1OUZ - chains A and B of the 5 polymer chains in the assembly; structure by X-ray diffraction, 2.41 A resolution.

[Chain A]
Name: Integration Host Factor Alpha-subunit
From: Escherichia coli
UniProtKB: P0A6X7 (IHFA_ECOLI); numbering as in UniProt (aligned over 1-99)
Sequence (99 residues; each row starts with the number of its first residue):
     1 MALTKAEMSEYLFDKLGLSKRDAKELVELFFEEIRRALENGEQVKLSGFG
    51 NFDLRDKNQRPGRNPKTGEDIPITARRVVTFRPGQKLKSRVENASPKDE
Disordered / not traced: 1, 98-99

[Chain B]
Name: Integration Host Factor Beta-subunit
From: Escherichia coli
UniProtKB: P0A6Y1 (IHFB_ECOLI); residue numbers follow UniProt; this construct covers 1-94
Sequence (94 residues; each row starts with the number of its first residue):
     1 MTKSELIERLATQQSHIPAKTVEDAVKEMLEHMASTLAQGERIAIRGFGS
    51 FSLHYRAPRTGRNPKTGDKVELEGKYVPHFKPGKELRDRANIYG
Differences from the reference sequence: engineered mutation Ala-44 (Glu in P0A6Y1)

[Interface between chain A and chain B]
Contacting residue pairs (95):
  Ala-2(A) with Glu-41(B); Arg-42(B)
  Leu-3(A) with His-32(B); Met-33(B), hydrophobic; Thr-36(B); Glu-41(B), hydrogen bond (backbone-side chain); Arg-42(B), hydrogen bond (backbone-backbone); Ile-43(B); Ala-44(B), hydrogen bond (backbone-backbone)
  Thr-4(A) with Ala-44(B)
  Glu-7(A) with His-32(B)
  Met-8(A) with Met-29(B), hydrophobic; His-32(B)
  Tyr-11(A) with Glu-28(B); His-32(B)
  Leu-12(A) with Ala-25(B), hydrophobic; Glu-28(B); Met-29(B), hydrophobic
  Lys-15(A) with Glu-28(B), salt bridge
  Leu-16(A) with Asp-24(B); Ala-25(B)
  Leu-18(A) with Thr-21(B)
  Asp-22(A) with His-16(B), salt bridge; Ile-17(B)
  Glu-25(A) with Gln-14(B); His-16(B), salt bridge; Ile-17(B)
  Leu-26(A) with Ala-25(B), hydrophobic
  Val-27(A) with Met-29(B), hydrophobic
  Leu-29(A) with Leu-10(B); Gln-14(B)
  Phe-30(A) with Leu-6(B), hydrophobic; Met-29(B), hydrophobic; Leu-30(B), hydrophobic; Met-33(B), hydrophobic
  Phe-31(A) with Ile-45(B), hydrophobic; Phe-48(B), hydrophobic
  Glu-32(A) with Arg-89(B), salt bridge
  Glu-33(A) with Met-1(B); Leu-6(B); Arg-9(B); Leu-10(B); Gln-13(B), hydrogen bond
  Ile-34(A) with Phe-48(B), hydrophobic
  Arg-35(A) with Phe-48(B); Glu-85(B), salt bridge; Leu-86(B); Arg-89(B)
  Arg-36(A) with Gln-13(B), hydrogen bond; Arg-89(B)
  Ala-37(A) with Arg-9(B)
  Leu-38(A) with Leu-86(B), hydrophobic
  Glu-39(A) with Arg-89(B), salt bridge
  Glu-42(A) with Met-1(B), hydrogen bond (side chain-backbone); Arg-9(B), salt bridge
  Gln-43(A) with Met-1(B), hydrogen bond (backbone-backbone)
  Val-44(A) with Met-1(B)
  Lys-45(A) with Met-1(B), hydrogen bond (backbone-backbone); Thr-2(B); Lys-3(B), hydrogen bond (backbone-backbone)
  Leu-46(A) with Lys-3(B); Leu-6(B), hydrophobic; Leu-30(B), hydrophobic
  Ser-47(A) with Lys-3(B)
  Phe-49(A) with Met-33(B), hydrophobic; Phe-51(B), hydrophobic
  Phe-52(A) with Phe-51(B), hydrophobic; Phe-80(B), hydrophobic
  Asp-56(A) with Tyr-93(B)
  Arg-76(A) with Asn-91(B)
  Arg-77(A) with Ala-90(B); Asn-91(B), hydrogen bond (backbone-side chain); Ile-92(B); Tyr-93(B)
  Val-79(A) with Pro-82(B); Ala-90(B), hydrophobic
  Phe-81(A) with Phe-51(B), hydrophobic; Phe-80(B), hydrophobic
  Arg-90(A) with Glu-31(B), salt bridge; Ala-34(B); Ser-35(B); Ala-38(B)
  Val-91(A) with Leu-53(B), hydrophobic; Tyr-76(B)
  Glu-92(A) with Lys-75(B); Tyr-76(B), hydrogen bond (backbone-backbone)
  Ala-94(A) with Leu-37(B); Ala-38(B); Leu-53(B), hydrophobic; Tyr-76(B)
  Ser-95(A) with Gln-39(B); Gly-40(B)
  Pro-96(A) with Gly-40(B); Tyr-76(B)
  Lys-97(A) with Gly-40(B), hydrogen bond (backbone-backbone)
Interface residues without a listed pair, chain A (51 interface residues in all): Lys-5, Leu-54, Ala-75, Pro-83, Leu-87, Lys-88
Interface residues without a listed pair, chain B (48 interface residues in all): Val-22, Val-26, Pro-78

[In short]
51 residues of chain A face 48 of chain B across their interface, with 12 hydrogen bonds and 8 salt bridges.
Among the polar pairs are Lys-15(A)/Glu-28(B), Asp-22(A)/His-16(B) and Glu-25(A)/His-16(B).
Here chain A is Integration Host Factor Alpha-subunit and chain B is Integration Host Factor Beta-subunit,
both from Escherichia coli. Entry 1OUZ (Crystal structure of a mutant IHF (BetaE44A) complexed with a variant
H' Site (T44A)) was determined by X-ray diffraction, deposited together with 1OWF and 1OWG.
